8ZKK - chains A and D of the 9 polymer chains in the assembly; structure by electron microscopy, 3.60 A resolution.

== Chain A ==
Name: portal gp5
From: Vibrio cholerae
Amino-acid sequence (652 residues; each row starts with the number of its first residue):
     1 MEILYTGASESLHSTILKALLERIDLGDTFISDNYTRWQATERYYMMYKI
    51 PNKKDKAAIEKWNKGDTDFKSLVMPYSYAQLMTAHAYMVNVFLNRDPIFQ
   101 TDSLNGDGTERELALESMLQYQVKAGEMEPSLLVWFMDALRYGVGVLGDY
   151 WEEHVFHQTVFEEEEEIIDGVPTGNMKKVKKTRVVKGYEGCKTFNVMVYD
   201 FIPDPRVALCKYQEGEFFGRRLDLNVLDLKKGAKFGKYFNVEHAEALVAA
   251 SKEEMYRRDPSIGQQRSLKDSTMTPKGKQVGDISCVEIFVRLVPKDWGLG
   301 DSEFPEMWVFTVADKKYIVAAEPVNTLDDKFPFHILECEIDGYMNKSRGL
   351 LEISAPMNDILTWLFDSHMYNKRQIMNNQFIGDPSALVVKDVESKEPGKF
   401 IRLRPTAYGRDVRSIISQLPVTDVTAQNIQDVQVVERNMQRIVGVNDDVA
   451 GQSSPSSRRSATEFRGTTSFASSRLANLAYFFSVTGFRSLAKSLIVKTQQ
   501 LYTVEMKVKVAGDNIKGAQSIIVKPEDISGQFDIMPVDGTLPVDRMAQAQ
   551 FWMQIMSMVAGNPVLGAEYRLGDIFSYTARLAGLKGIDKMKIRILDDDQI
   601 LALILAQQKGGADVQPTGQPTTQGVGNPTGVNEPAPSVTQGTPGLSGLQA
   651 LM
Unresolved in the structure: 162-178, 607-652

== Chain D ==
Name: adaptor gp12
From: Vibrio cholerae
Amino-acid sequence (202 residues; row label = number of the first residue in the row):
     1 MDKATLVKTIAYRMGNVKGQDTAIDFELALSIERLEGQEFVPWFLLSENN
    51 FFEGTAQENRIPVPRGFIREYEEGSLYLRRVAGTGKCLIKKSQDQLLKYE
   101 GMTGEPSHYSLTNQYFRIYPVPQEDFKVELLFYRKSSTLNVEDNPWYEYA
   151 AELLVAETIWAMLSARRDKMADYWKSVAADQMRRLTILDAERRLANQEIF
   201 MG

== Chain A / chain D interface ==
Pairs across the interface (14):
  Phe-380(A) / Met-201(D)  hydrophobic
  Ser-385(A) / Leu-194(D)
  Val-389(A) / Ile-199(D)  hydrophobic
  Val-392(A) / Ile-199(D)  hydrophobic
  Val-392(A) / Met-201(D)  hydrophobic
  Val-392(A) / Gly-202(D)  hydrogen bond (backbone-backbone)
  Glu-393(A) / Glu-198(D)
  Glu-393(A) / Ile-199(D)
  Glu-393(A) / Phe-200(D)  hydrogen bond (side chain-backbone)
  Glu-393(A) / Gly-202(D)
  Ser-394(A) / Gly-202(D)
  Lys-395(A) / Gly-202(D)
  Arg-402(A) / Glu-72(D)  salt bridge
  Arg-404(A) / Arg-193(D)
Other interface residues (no listed pair), chain A (11 interface residues in all): Pro-384, Val-388
Other interface residues (no listed pair), chain D (9 interface residues in all): Glu-73

== Summary ==
The interface between chain A and chain D involves 11 residues on one side and 9 on the other, with 2 hydrogen
bonds and 1 salt bridge. Polar pairs include Arg-402(A)/Glu-72(D), Glu-393(A)/Phe-200(D) and
Val-392(A)/Gly-202(D).
Chain A is portal gp5 and chain D is adaptor gp12, both from Vibrio cholerae; the structure, Portal-tail of
Vibrio cholerae typing phage mature VP1, was determined by electron microscopy together with 8ZKM and 9IN6
from the same study.
